6XJQ - chains A and L of the 3 polymer chains in the assembly; structure by X-ray diffraction, 1.71 A resolution.

# Chain A
Molecule: Self-alkylating ribozyme
Sequence (58 nucleotides; each row starts with the number of its first residue):
     1 GGCCGCUCCAGAAGAGGGCCCCCUUGCCCGUUAUCGGGGGCUAGGCUCGA
    51 UGUCGGCC
Glycans and other covalent adducts: compound V4J linked to G16
Ligand contacts: V4J (2-{[(4R)-4-hydroxyhexyl]oxy}ethyl 5-[(3aS,4S,6aR)-2-oxohexahydro-1H-thieno[3,4-d]imidazol-4-yl]pentanoate): G14, A15, G17, U42, A43, G45, C46

# Chain L
Name: Fab HAVx Light Chain
From: Homo sapiens
Notes: antibody fragment or engineered binder
Sequence (238 residues; numbered -22 to 215; the number before each row is that of its first residue; numbers below 1 keep their minus sign (Met-22 is residue -22)):
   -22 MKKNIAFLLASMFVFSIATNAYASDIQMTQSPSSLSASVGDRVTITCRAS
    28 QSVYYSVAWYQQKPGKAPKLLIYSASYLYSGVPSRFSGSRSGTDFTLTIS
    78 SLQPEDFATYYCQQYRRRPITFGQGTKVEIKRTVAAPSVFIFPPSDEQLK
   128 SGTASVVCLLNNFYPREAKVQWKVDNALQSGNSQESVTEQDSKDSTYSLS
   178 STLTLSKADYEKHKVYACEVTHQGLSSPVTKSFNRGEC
Unresolved in the structure: -22 to 0, 215
Disulfides: Cys24-Cys89, Cys135-Cys195

# How chain A and chain L interact
Pairs across the interface (21):
  C20(A) with Gln28(L), hydrogen bond to the phosphate; Arg94(L), salt bridge to the phosphate
  C21(A) with Gln28(L), phosphate contact; Ser29(L), hydrogen bond to the phosphate
  C22(A) with Ser29(L), hydrogen bond to the phosphate; Arg67(L), salt bridge to the phosphate
  C23(A) with Tyr31(L), base contact; Tyr32(L), phosphate contact; Arg67(L), salt bridge to the phosphate
  U24(A) with Tyr31(L), sugar contact; Tyr32(L), stacking on the base; Ser51(L), hydrogen bond to the base; Ala52(L), base contact; Ser53(L), hydrogen bond to the base; Tyr54(L), hydrogen bond to the sugar
  U25(A) with Tyr31(L), base contact
  G26(A) with Tyr31(L), base contact
  U34(A) with Ser33(L), hydrogen bond to the base; Tyr92(L), base contact; Arg93(L), base contact; Arg95(L), salt bridge to the phosphate
Also at the interface, not in a pair above, chain A (9 interface residues in all): C35

# Summary
The interface between chain A and chain L involves 9 residues on one side and 14 on the other, with 7 hydrogen
bonds, 4 salt bridges and 1 aromatic stacking contact. Polar pairs include U24(A)-Ser51(L), U24(A)-Ser53(L)
and U34(A)-Ser33(L). Covalently linked compound V4J: at G16(A).
Here chain A is Self-alkylating ribozyme and chain L is Fab HAVx Light Chain (Homo sapiens). Entry 6XJQ
(Crystal structure of a self-alkylating ribozyme - alkylated form with biotinylated epoxide substrate) was
determined by X-ray diffraction (same publication as 6XJW, 6XJY and 6XJZ).
